Entry 8OWM (X-ray diffraction, 1.70 A resolution); this record covers chains D and E of the 6 polymer chains in the assembly.

Chain D (and E):
Name: Glutamate dehydrogenase 2
From: Arabidopsis thaliana
Notes: EC 1.4.1.3; chain E of this document is another copy of the same molecule, construct and numbering; everything in this record applies to it too
UniProt: Q38946 (DHE2_ARATH); numbering as in UniProt (aligned over 1-411)
Sequence (414 residues; each row starts with the number of its first residue; numbers below 1 keep their minus sign (Ser-2 is residue -2)):
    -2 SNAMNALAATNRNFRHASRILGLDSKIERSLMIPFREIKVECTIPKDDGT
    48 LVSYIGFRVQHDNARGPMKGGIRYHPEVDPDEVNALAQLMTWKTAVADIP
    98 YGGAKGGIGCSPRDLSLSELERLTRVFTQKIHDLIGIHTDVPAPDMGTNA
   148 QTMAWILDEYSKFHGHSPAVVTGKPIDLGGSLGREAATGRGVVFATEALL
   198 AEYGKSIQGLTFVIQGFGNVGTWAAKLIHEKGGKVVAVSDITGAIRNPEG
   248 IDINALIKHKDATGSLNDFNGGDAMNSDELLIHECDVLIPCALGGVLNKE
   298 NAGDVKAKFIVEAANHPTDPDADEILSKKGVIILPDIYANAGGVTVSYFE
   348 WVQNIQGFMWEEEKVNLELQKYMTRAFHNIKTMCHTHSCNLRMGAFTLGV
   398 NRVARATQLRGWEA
Not modelled in the structure: -2 to -1
Sequence notes: expression tag (-2 to 0)
UniProt features mapped onto this chain:
  - active site: Lys102
Metal / ion sites: Ca2+ site 1: Ser27, Ile30 (shared with 1 residue of chain C); Ca2+ site 2: Glu38 (shared with 2 residues of chain C); Na+: Asp44 (together with glycerol) (shared with 1 residue of chain A)
Small-molecule neighbours:
  - NAD (nicotinamide-adenine-dinucleotide): Arg70, Lys90, Pro141, Asp142, Met143, Gly144, Arg181, Thr185, Gln212, Gly213, Phe214, Gly215, Asn216, Val217, Gly218, Ser236, Asp237, Ile238, Cys288, Ala289, Leu290, Ala310, Ala311, Asn312, Asn337, Gly340
  - 2,2-bis(oxidanyl)pentanedioic acid (U5C): Lys66, Gly67, Gly68, Met87, Lys90, Lys102, Ala140, Pro141, Asp142, Thr169, Arg181, Asn312, Asn337, Gly340, Val341, Ser344

Interface between chain D and chain E:
Pairs across the interface - 38 pairs, chain D then chain E:
  Ala61(D) with Leu175(E)
  Gly63(D) with His163(E)
  Pro64(D) with His163(E)
  His135(D) with His163(E)
  Tyr345(D) with Gly354(E), hydrogen bond (side chain-backbone); Phe355(E)
  Trp348(D) with Gly354(E)
  Val349(D) with Gln353(E); Gly354(E)
  Ile352(D) with Ile352(E); Gln353(E); Gly354(E)
  Gln353(D) with Gln353(E), hydrogen bond (side chain-backbone)
  Tyr369(D) with Phe355(E)
  Arg402(D) with Asp174(E), salt bridge
  Leu406(D) with Gln148(E), hydrogen bond (backbone-side chain); Ala151(E); Trp152(E); Pro172(E), hydrophobic; Asp174(E); Leu175(E), hydrophobic
  Arg407(D) with Arg122(E), hydrogen bond (backbone-side chain); Trp152(E); Asp155(E), salt bridge; His163(E); Leu175(E)
  Gly408(D) with Glu118(E); Arg122(E)
  Trp409(D) with Glu118(E), hydrogen bond (backbone-side chain); Arg122(E)
  Glu410(D) with Ser115(E); Glu118(E), hydrogen bond (backbone-side chain); Arg119(E), salt bridge; Arg122(E), hydrogen bond (backbone-side chain)
  Ala411(D) with Arg122(E); Gln126(E); Glu156(E); Lys159(E), hydrogen bond (backbone-side chain)
Other interface residues (no listed pair), chain D (20 interface residues in all): Pro97, Glu365, Ala403

In short:
20 residues of chain D face 19 of chain E across their interface; the contacts include 8 hydrogen bonds and 3
salt bridges. Among the polar pairs are Arg402(D)-Asp174(E), Arg407(D)-Asp155(E) and Glu410(D)-Arg119(E).
Chain D binds NAD and 2,2-bis(oxidanyl)pentanedioic acid.
Chain D and chain E are both Glutamate dehydrogenase 2 (Arabidopsis thaliana); the structure, Crystal
structure of glutamate dehydrogenase 2 from Arabidopsis thaliana binding Ca, NAD and 2,2-dihydroxyglutarate,
was determined by X-ray diffraction together with 8OWN from the same study.
